6QCS - chains A and B of the 6 polymer chains in the assembly; structure by electron microscopy, 3.10 A resolution.

== Chain A ==
Protein: Polymerase acidic protein
Organism: Influenza B virus
Notes: EC 3.1.-.-
UniProtKB: Q5V8Z9 (Q5V8Z9_9INFB); numbering as in UniProt (aligned over 1-726)
Sequence (751 residues; each row starts with the number of its first residue; numbers below 1 keep their minus sign (Gly-13 is residue -13)):
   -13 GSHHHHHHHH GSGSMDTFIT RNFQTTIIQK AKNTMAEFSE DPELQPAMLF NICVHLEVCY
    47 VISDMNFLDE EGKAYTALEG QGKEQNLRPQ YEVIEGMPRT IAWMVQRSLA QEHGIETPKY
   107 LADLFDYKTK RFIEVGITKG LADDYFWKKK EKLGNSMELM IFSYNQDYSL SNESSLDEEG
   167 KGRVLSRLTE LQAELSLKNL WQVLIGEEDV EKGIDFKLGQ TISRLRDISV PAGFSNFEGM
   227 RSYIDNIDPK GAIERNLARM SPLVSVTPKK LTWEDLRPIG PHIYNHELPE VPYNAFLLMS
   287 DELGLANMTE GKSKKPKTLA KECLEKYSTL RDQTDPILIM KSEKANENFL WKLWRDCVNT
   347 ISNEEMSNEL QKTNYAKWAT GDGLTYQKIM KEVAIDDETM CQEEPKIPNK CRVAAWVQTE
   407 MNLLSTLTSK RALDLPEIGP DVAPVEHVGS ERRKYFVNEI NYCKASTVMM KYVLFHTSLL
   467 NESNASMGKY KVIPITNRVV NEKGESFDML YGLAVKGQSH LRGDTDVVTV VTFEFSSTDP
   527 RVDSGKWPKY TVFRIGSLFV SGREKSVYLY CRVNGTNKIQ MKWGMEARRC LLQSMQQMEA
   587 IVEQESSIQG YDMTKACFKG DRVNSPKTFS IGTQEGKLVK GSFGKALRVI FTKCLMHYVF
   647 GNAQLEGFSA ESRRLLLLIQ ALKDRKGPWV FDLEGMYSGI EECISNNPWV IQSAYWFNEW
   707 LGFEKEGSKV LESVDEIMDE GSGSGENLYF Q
Unresolved in the structure: -13 to 0, 64-71, 724-737
Construct notes: expression tag (-13 to 0, 727-737)
Ion coordination: Mg2+: Glu81, Asp109
From the paper describing this entry:
  - binding site for 3 end: Met473, His506

== Chain B ==
Protein: RNA-directed RNA polymerase catalytic subunit
Organism: Influenza B virus
Notes: EC 2.7.7.48
UniProtKB: Q5V8Y6 (Q5V8Y6_9INFB); residue numbers follow UniProt; this construct covers 1-752
Sequence (772 residues; each row starts with the number of its first residue; numbers below 1 keep their minus sign (Gly-8 is residue -8)):
    -8 GSGSGSGSGM NINPYFLFID VPIQAAISTT FPYTGVPPYS HGTGTGYTID TVIRTHEYSN
    52 KGKQYISDVT GCTMVDPTNG PLPEDNEPSA YAQLDCVLEA LDRMDEEHPG LFQAASQNAM
   112 ETLMVTTVDK LTQGRQTFDW TVCRNQPAAT ALNTTITSFR LNDLNGADKG GLIPFCQDII
   172 DSLDRPEMTF FSVKNIKKKL PAKNRKGFLI KRIPMKVKDK ITKVEYIKRA LSLNTMTKDA
   232 ERGKLKRRAI ATAGIQIRGF VLVVENLAKN ICENLEQSGL PVGGNEKKAK LSNAVAKMLS
   292 NCPPGGISMT VTGDNTKWNE CLNPRIFLAM TERITRDSPI WFRDFCSIAP VLFSNKIARL
   352 GKGFMITSKT KRLKAQIPCP DLFSIPLERY NEETRAKLKK LKPFFNEEGT ASLSPGMMMG
   412 MFNMLSTVLG VAALGIKNIG NKEYLWDGLQ SSDDFALFVN AKDEETCMEG INDFYRTCKL
   472 LGINMSKKKS YCNETGMFEF TSMFYRDGFV SNFAMELPSF GVAGVNESAD MAIGMTIIKN
   532 NMINNGMGPA TAQTAIQLFI ADYRYTYKCH RGDSKVEGKR MKIIKELWEN TKGRDGLLVA
   592 DGGPNIYNLR NLHIPEIVLK YNLMDPEYKG RLLHPQNPFV GHLSIEGIKE ADITPAHGPV
   652 KKMDYDAVSG THSWRTKRNR SILNTDQRNM ILEEQCYAKC CNLFEACFNS ASYRKPVGQH
   712 SMLEAMAHRL RMDARLDYES GRMSKDDFEK AMAHLGEIGY IGSGSGENLY FQ
Unresolved in the structure: -8 to -1, 750-763
Construct notes: expression tag (-8 to 0, 753-763)
Ion coordination: Mg2+: Gly304, Asp445
From the paper describing this entry:
  - binding site for 3 end: Asn670 to Asp677
  - catalytic residues: Asp305, Asp444, Asp445 (proposed by the authors, not directly observed)

== How chain A and chain B interact ==
Residue-residue contacts (345; chain A residue first):
  Glu56(A) with Tyr729(B)
  Leu73(A) with Phe739(B); Met743(B), hydrophobic
  Arg74(A) with Arg726(B); Tyr729(B); Glu730(B), salt bridge
  Pro75(A) with Arg726(B), hydrogen bond (backbone-side chain)
  Glu78(A) with Arg722(B), salt bridge; Met723(B); Arg726(B), salt bridge
  Met83(A) with His719(B), hydrogen bond
  Pro84(A) with His711(B); Glu715(B)
  Thr86(A) with Val708(B); His711(B)
  Ile87(A) with His711(B); Ala716(B), hydrophobic; His719(B)
  Met90(A) with Arg720(B)
  Val91(A) with Met723(B), hydrophobic
  Ser94(A) with Leu727(B)
  Leu95(A) with Leu727(B), hydrophobic
  Tyr113(A) with Arg726(B); Glu730(B)
  Ile200(A) with Ile164(B), hydrophobic; Trp332(B)
  Phe202(A) with Gln168(B); Ile171(B), hydrophobic; Trp332(B); Asp335(B); Phe336(B), hydrophobic; Ile339(B), hydrophobic
  Lys203(A) with Gln168(B), hydrogen bond (backbone-side chain); Ile171(B)
  Leu204(A) with Ile171(B), hydrophobic
  Gly205(A) with Asp175(B)
  Gln206(A) with Asp175(B), hydrogen bond (backbone-side chain)
  Thr207(A) with Val60(B); Leu174(B), hydrogen bond (side chain-backbone); Asp175(B), hydrogen bond (backbone-side chain); Lys214(B); Ile218(B)
  Ile208(A) with Leu343(B), hydrophobic
  Arg210(A) with Asp59(B), salt bridge; Val60(B)
  Leu211(A) with Val60(B), hydrophobic; Val342(B); Asn346(B)
  Arg212(A) with Asp335(B), salt bridge; Ser338(B), hydrogen bond; Val342(B)
  Ile214(A) with Tyr56(B), hydrogen bond (backbone-side chain); Ser58(B); Asp59(B); Arg316(B), hydrogen bond (backbone-side chain); Asn346(B)
  Ser215(A) with Arg316(B); Leu319(B); Val342(B); Asn346(B), hydrogen bond
  Val216(A) with Asp67(B); Arg316(B), hydrogen bond (backbone-side chain)
  Pro217(A) with Asp67(B); Thr69(B); Arg316(B)
  Ala218(A) with Asp67(B); Thr69(B), hydrogen bond (backbone-backbone); Asn70(B), hydrogen bond (backbone-side chain)
  Phe220(A) with Leu85(B), hydrophobic
  Phe223(A) with Glu323(B)
  Met226(A) with Leu319(B), hydrophobic
  Arg227(A) with Glu323(B), salt bridge; Arg334(B); Asp335(B), salt bridge
  Tyr229(A) with Leu85(B), hydrophobic; Asp86(B), hydrogen bond
  Ile230(A) with Leu89(B), hydrophobic; Ala320(B), hydrophobic; Glu323(B); Arg327(B), hydrogen bond (backbone-side chain)
  Asp231(A) with Arg327(B), hydrogen bond (backbone-side chain); Arg334(B), salt bridge
  Pro235(A) with Asp86(B); Leu89(B); Glu90(B); Asp93(B)
  Gly237(A) with Glu90(B), hydrogen bond (backbone-side chain)
  Ala238(A) with Asp86(B); Cys87(B); Glu90(B), hydrogen bond (backbone-side chain)
  Ile239(A) with Cys87(B), hydrophobic; Glu90(B), hydrogen bond (backbone-side chain); Ile427(B), hydrophobic
  Glu240(A) with Gly431(B), hydrogen bond (side chain-backbone)
  Asn242(A) with Leu73(B); Gln84(B); Cys87(B), hydrogen bond; Leu471(B)
  Leu243(A) with Ile430(B), hydrophobic; Arg467(B), hydrogen bond (backbone-side chain); Thr468(B); Leu471(B), hydrophobic
  Arg245(A) with Leu73(B)
  Met246(A) with Leu73(B), hydrophobic; Pro74(B); Arg467(B), hydrogen bond (backbone-side chain)
  Ser247(A) with Arg467(B), hydrogen bond (backbone-side chain)
  Leu249(A) with Glu75(B); Asn77(B)
  Val250(A) with Pro74(B); Glu75(B); Asp76(B); Asn77(B); Arg467(B), hydrogen bond (backbone-side chain)
  Ser251(A) with Asn77(B), hydrogen bond (backbone-side chain); Asn463(B); Tyr466(B); Lys478(B), hydrogen bond (backbone-side chain)
  Val252(A) with Asn463(B); Tyr466(B), hydrophobic; Lys478(B), hydrogen bond (backbone-side chain)
  Thr253(A) with Lys478(B)
  Pro254(A) with Met459(B), hydrophobic
  Lys256(A) with Glu455(B), salt bridge
  Lys298(A) with Lys566(B)
  Ser299(A) with Lys566(B), hydrogen bond (side chain-backbone); Val567(B)
  Lys301(A) with Glu568(B)
  Leu370(A) with Arg363(B), hydrogen bond (backbone-side chain)
  Thr371(A) with Lys365(B)
  Tyr372(A) with Thr358(B); Lys360(B); Arg363(B); Leu364(B); Lys365(B)
  Gln373(A) with Arg363(B), hydrogen bond (backbone-backbone); Leu364(B); Lys365(B), hydrogen bond (backbone-backbone)
  Lys374(A) with Lys365(B)
  Ile375(A) with Lys365(B), hydrogen bond (backbone-backbone); Ala366(B)
  Lys377(A) with Pro369(B); Asp372(B), salt bridge
  Ala380(A) with Ile357(B); Ala366(B), hydrophobic; Arg380(B)
  Ile381(A) with Ile368(B), hydrophobic; Ser375(B); Arg380(B), hydrogen bond (backbone-side chain)
  Asp383(A) with Arg380(B), hydrogen bond (backbone-side chain)
  Glu384(A) with Arg380(B)
  Met386(A) with Ile357(B); Thr358(B); Ser359(B); Arg380(B), hydrogen bond (backbone-side chain)
  Cys387(A) with Ile357(B); Thr358(B), hydrogen bond (backbone-backbone); Arg380(B)
  Gln388(A) with Phe355(B); Met356(B); Ile357(B); Arg380(B), hydrogen bond (backbone-backbone); Tyr381(B); Asn382(B), hydrogen bond; Thr385(B)
  Glu389(A) with Thr358(B), hydrogen bond; Asn382(B)
  Glu390(A) with Asn382(B); Glu383(B)
  Pro391(A) with Asn382(B)
  Gln404(A) with Asn2(B); Ile3(B), hydrogen bond (side chain-backbone)
  Met407(A) with Ile3(B), hydrophobic
  Asn408(A) with Met1(B); Asn2(B), hydrogen bond; Ile3(B), hydrogen bond (side chain-backbone)
  Ser411(A) with Ile3(B)
  Asp420(A) with Tyr556(B)
  Leu421(A) with Gln548(B); Leu549(B), hydrophobic
  Pro422(A) with Gln548(B); Ile551(B), hydrophobic; Ala552(B); Arg555(B)
  Glu423(A) with Arg555(B), salt bridge; Arg562(B), salt bridge; Pro595(B); Asn596(B), hydrogen bond (backbone-side chain)
  Ile424(A) with Gln544(B); Ile547(B), hydrophobic; Gln548(B); Asn596(B); Tyr598(B)
  Gly425(A) with Asn596(B); Ile597(B); Tyr598(B), hydrogen bond (backbone-backbone); Asn599(B), hydrogen bond (backbone-side chain)
  Pro426(A) with Asn599(B); Arg601(B), hydrogen bond (backbone-side chain)
  Asp427(A) with Asn599(B), hydrogen bond
  Val428(A) with Arg601(B)
  Val431(A) with Pro540(B), hydrophobic
  Glu432(A) with Gln544(B); Asn599(B); Leu600(B); Arg601(B), salt bridge
  Gly435(A) with Ala541(B); Gln544(B)
  Ser436(A) with Gln544(B), hydrogen bond (backbone-side chain)
  Arg439(A) with Ala541(B); Gln544(B), hydrogen bond; Thr545(B); Gln548(B)
  Arg508(A) with Ser672(B)
  Thr511(A) with Tyr30(B); His32(B)
  Ile565(A) with Val27(B), hydrophobic; Tyr30(B), hydrophobic
  Gln566(A) with Val27(B)
  Trp569(A) with Tyr24(B); Thr25(B); Gly26(B); Pro28(B); Arg233(B); Pro509(B), hydrophobic
  Glu572(A) with Gly512(B); Asp553(B)
  Arg574(A) with Leu549(B); Tyr556(B)
  Arg575(A) with Leu508(B), hydrogen bond (side chain-backbone); Pro509(B); Phe511(B); Gly512(B)
  Leu578(A) with Phe504(B), hydrophobic; Thr542(B); Ala546(B); Leu549(B), hydrophobic
  Gln579(A) with Ser19(B), hydrogen bond (side chain-backbone); Phe22(B), hydrogen bond (side chain-backbone); Thr25(B); Ala505(B); Leu508(B)
  Met581(A) with Thr545(B), hydrogen bond
  Gln582(A) with Phe504(B); Asn536(B); Gly537(B), hydrogen bond (side chain-backbone); Thr542(B)
  Gln583(A) with Ala16(B), hydrogen bond (side chain-backbone); Ala17(B); Thr20(B)
  Glu585(A) with Gly539(B), hydrogen bond (side chain-backbone); Pro540(B); Ala541(B), hydrogen bond (side chain-backbone); Thr542(B), hydrogen bond
  Glu589(A) with Gly539(B); Pro540(B)
  Thr614(A) with Asp11(B)
  Phe615(A) with Asp11(B)
  Ser616(A) with Phe7(B); Leu8(B); Asp11(B)
  Ile617(A) with Met1(B), hydrophobic; Ile3(B); Asn4(B), hydrogen bond (backbone-backbone)
  Gly618(A) with Met1(B); Asn2(B); Phe7(B)
  Thr619(A) with Gly0(B); Met1(B); Asn2(B), hydrogen bond (backbone-backbone); Phe7(B)
  Gln620(A) with Gly0(B)
  Leu624(A) with Phe7(B), hydrophobic
  Val625(A) with Met1(B), hydrophobic
  Lys631(A) with Ile3(B)
  Val635(A) with Ile3(B), hydrophobic
  Ile636(A) with Leu8(B), hydrophobic; Thr20(B)
  Lys639(A) with Thr20(B), hydrogen bond (side chain-backbone)
  Cys640(A) with Thr25(B), hydrogen bond (backbone-side chain)
  His643(A) with Pro23(B); Thr25(B); Gly26(B)
  Tyr644(A) with Thr25(B); Gly26(B)
  Ala649(A) with Pro29(B), hydrophobic; Leu236(B); Arg238(B)
  Gln650(A) with Leu236(B)
  Glu652(A) with Pro23(B); Val27(B); Arg233(B), salt bridge; Gly234(B), hydrogen bond (side chain-backbone)
  Ser655(A) with Thr21(B); Pro23(B)
  Ala656(A) with Gly234(B)
  Arg659(A) with Thr21(B), hydrogen bond (side chain-backbone); Phe22(B)
  Arg660(A) with Lys480(B)
  Leu662(A) with Ile14(B); Thr21(B)
  Leu663(A) with Gln15(B); Tyr482(B); Phe495(B), hydrophobic
  Leu664(A) with Tyr482(B), hydrophobic
  Gln666(A) with Pro13(B); Ile14(B); Gln15(B); Arg497(B)
  Lys669(A) with Phe9(B), hydrogen bond (side chain-backbone)
  Asp670(A) with Met488(B); Arg497(B), salt bridge
  Lys672(A) with Glu485(B), salt bridge; Thr486(B); Met488(B)
  Gly673(A) with Met300(B)
  Pro674(A) with Cys483(B)
  Trp675(A) with Met300(B); Met459(B), hydrophobic; Tyr482(B); Cys483(B), hydrogen bond (backbone-backbone)
  Phe677(A) with Met459(B), hydrophobic; Ile462(B), hydrophobic; Met476(B), hydrophobic; Ser481(B); Cys483(B), hydrophobic
  Asp678(A) with Lys478(B)
  Gly681(A) with Lys479(B)
  Met682(A) with Lys479(B)
  Glu688(A) with Leu236(B)
  Cys689(A) with Leu236(B), hydrophobic
  Ser699(A) with Tyr6(B)
  Trp702(A) with Ile3(B), hydrogen bond (side chain-backbone); Asn4(B); Pro5(B); Tyr6(B), hydrophobic
  Phe703(A) with Tyr6(B), hydrophobic
  Glu705(A) with Asn4(B), hydrogen bond; Phe7(B)
  Trp706(A) with Tyr6(B); Phe7(B), hydrophobic; Phe9(B), hydrophobic; Ile10(B)
  Phe709(A) with Phe7(B), hydrophobic
  Glu710(A) with Phe9(B)
Interface residues without a listed pair, chain A (176 interface residues in all): Glu98, His99, Asp201, Asn232, Lys236, Pro248, Met376, Thr385, Arg438, Leu460, Thr463, Met571, Cys576, Leu577, Ile587, Lys626, Gly647, Leu651, Gly653, Phe654, Glu657, Ala667, Arg671
Interface residues without a listed pair, chain B (188 interface residues in all): Val12, Ile18, Lys54, Met115, Cys167, Asp172, Lys235, Lys237, Phe251, Val302, Arg324, Ile331, Ser345, Lys362, Gln367, Lys470, Asn484, Ser502, Val513, Met538, Ser731, Lys736

== Overview ==
176 residues of chain A and 188 residues of chain B are in contact, with 69 hydrogen bonds and 16 salt
bridges. Among the polar pairs are Arg74(A)-Glu730(B), Glu78(A)-Arg722(B) and Glu78(A)-Arg726(B). The paper
reports catalytic residues Asp305(B), Asp444(B) and Asp445(B); a binding site for 3 end at Met473(A),
His506(A) and Asn670(B).
Chain A is Polymerase acidic protein and chain B is RNA-directed RNA polymerase catalytic subunit, both from
Influenza B virus; the structure, Influenza B polymerase pre-initiation complex, was determined by electron
microscopy, deposited together with 6QCT, 6QCV, 6QCW and 6QCX.
